7TO7 - chains A and B of the 3 polymer chains in the assembly; structure by X-ray diffraction, 1.93 A resolution.

== Chain A (and B) ==
Molecule: Bromodomain-containing protein 3
Source organism: Homo sapiens
Notes: fragment: bd1; chain B of this document is another copy of the same molecule, construct and numbering; everything in this record applies to it too
UniProtKB: Q15059 (BRD3_HUMAN); residues 25-147 here = UniProt positions 25-147
Amino-acid sequence (128 residues; each row starts with the number of its first residue):
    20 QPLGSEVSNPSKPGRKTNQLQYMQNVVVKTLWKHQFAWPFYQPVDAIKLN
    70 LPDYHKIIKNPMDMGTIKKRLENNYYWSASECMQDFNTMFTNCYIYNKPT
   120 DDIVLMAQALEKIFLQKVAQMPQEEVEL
Unresolved in the structure: 20-32 (chain B: 20-25, 142-147)
Differences from the reference sequence: expression tag (20-24)

== Chain A / chain B interface ==
Contacting residue pairs - 5 pairs, chain A then chain B:
  W57(A) with W57(B), hydrophobic
  I66(A) with N69(B)
  K67(A) with N69(B), hydrogen bond (backbone-side chain)
  N69(A) with I66(B); K67(B), hydrogen bond (side chain-backbone)
Also at the interface, not in a pair above, chain A (5 interface residues in all): L68

== Summary ==
The interface between chain A and chain B involves 5 residues on one side and 4 on the other, with 2 hydrogen
bonds. The hydrogen-bonded pair is K67(A)-N69(B).
Both chains are Bromodomain-containing protein 3 (Homo sapiens). Entry 7TO7 (BRD3-BD1 in complex with RaPID
linear peptide 1xAcK.4XE (monoAcK.4xE)) was determined by X-ray diffraction, deposited together with 7TO8,
7TO9 and 7TOA.
